PDB entry 8OOP | electron microscopy, 2.70 A resolution | chains K and O of the 18 polymer chains in the assembly

Chain K:
Molecule: DNA strand 1
Sequence (226 nucleotides; row label = number of the first residue in the row; numbers below 1 keep their minus sign (DC-73 is residue -73)):
   -73 CTGGAGAATC CCGGTGCCGA GGCCGCTCAA TTGGTCGTAG CAAGCTCTAG CACCGCTTAA
   -13 ACGCACGTAC GCGCTGTCCC CCGCGTTTTA ACCGCCAAGG GGATTACTCC CTAGTCTCCA
    47 GGCACGTGTC AGATATATAC ATCCTGTGCA TGTATTGAAC AGCGACCTTG CCGGTGCCAG
   107 TCGGATAGTG TTCCGAGCTC CCACTCTAGA GGATCCCCGG GTACCG
Not modelled in the structure: -73, 38-152

Chain O:
Name: Histone H2A
Source organism: Homo sapiens
Reference sequence: Q93077 (H2A1C_HUMAN); residues 1-129 here correspond to UniProt positions 2-130 (UniProt number = residue number + 1)
Chain sequence (129 residues; row label = number of the first residue in the row):
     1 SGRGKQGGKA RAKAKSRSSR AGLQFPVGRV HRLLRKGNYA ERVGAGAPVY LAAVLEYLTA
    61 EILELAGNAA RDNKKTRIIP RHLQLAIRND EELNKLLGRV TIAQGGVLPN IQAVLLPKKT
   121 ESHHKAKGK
Not modelled in the structure: 1-10, 120-129
Swiss-Prot annotation at these positions:
  - modified residue: Ser1 (N-acetylserine), Arg3 (Citrulline), Lys5 (N6-(2-hydroxyisobutyryl)lysine), Lys9 (N6-(2-hydroxyisobutyryl)lysine), Lys13 (N6-(beta-hydroxybutyryl)lysine), Lys36 (N6-(2-hydroxyisobutyryl)lysine), Lys74 (N6-(2-hydroxyisobutyryl)lysine), Lys75 (N6-(2-hydroxyisobutyryl)lysine), Lys95 (N6-(2-hydroxyisobutyryl)lysine), Gln104 (N5-methylglutamine), Lys118 (N6-(2-hydroxyisobutyryl)lysine), Lys119 (N6-crotonyllysine), Thr120 (Phosphothreonine), Lys125 (N6-crotonyllysine)
  - cross-link (Glycyl lysine isopeptide (Lys-Gly)): Lys13 (interchain with G-Cter in ubiquitin), Lys15 (interchain with G-Cter in ubiquitin), Lys119 (interchain with G-Cter in ubiquitin)

Interface between chain K and chain O:
Contacting residue pairs (17):
  DA-54(K) with Arg77(O), sugar contact
  DA-44(K) with Arg29(O), phosphate contact; Arg32(O), salt bridge to the phosphate
  DT-43(K) with Arg11(O), base contact; Ala14(O), phosphate contact; Lys15(O), phosphate contact; Ser16(O), phosphate contact; Arg17(O), hydrogen bond to the phosphate; Gly28(O), phosphate contact
  DT-42(K) with Arg11(O), hydrogen bond to the base; Ala12(O), hydrogen bond to the phosphate; Ala14(O), phosphate contact; Lys15(O), hydrogen bond to the phosphate; Arg20(O), salt bridge to the phosphate
  DG-41(K) with Arg11(O), phosphate contact; Ala12(O), hydrogen bond to the phosphate
  DG-34(K) with Arg42(O), salt bridge to the phosphate
Other interface residues (no listed pair), chain K (9 interface residues in all): DG-53, DA-45, DA-35
Other interface residues (no listed pair), chain O (13 interface residues in all): Lys13

Overview:
Chain K and chain O form an interface of 9 and 13 residues respectively; the contacts include 5 hydrogen bonds
and 3 salt bridges. Polar pairs include DT-42(K)-Arg11(O), DT-43(K)-Arg17(O) and DT-42(K)-Ala12(O).
Here chain K is DNA strand 1 and chain O is Histone H2A (Homo sapiens). Entry 8OOP (CryoEM Structure INO80core
Hexasome complex composite model state2) was determined by electron microscopy, deposited together with 8OO7,
8OO9, 8OOA, 8OOC, 8OOF, 8OOR, 8OOS and 8OOT.
